PDB entry 8WA3 | electron microscopy, 2.86 A resolution | chains R and A of the 5 polymer chains in the assembly

== Chain R ==
Protein: Gastric inhibitory polypeptide receptor, Fusion protein
Source organism: Homo sapiens
Reference sequence: P48546 (GIPR_HUMAN); residues 22-421 carry their UniProt numbers (400 of 558 residues fall inside the UniProt entry; the rest is not from it)
Chain sequence (573 residues; row label = number of the first residue in the row):
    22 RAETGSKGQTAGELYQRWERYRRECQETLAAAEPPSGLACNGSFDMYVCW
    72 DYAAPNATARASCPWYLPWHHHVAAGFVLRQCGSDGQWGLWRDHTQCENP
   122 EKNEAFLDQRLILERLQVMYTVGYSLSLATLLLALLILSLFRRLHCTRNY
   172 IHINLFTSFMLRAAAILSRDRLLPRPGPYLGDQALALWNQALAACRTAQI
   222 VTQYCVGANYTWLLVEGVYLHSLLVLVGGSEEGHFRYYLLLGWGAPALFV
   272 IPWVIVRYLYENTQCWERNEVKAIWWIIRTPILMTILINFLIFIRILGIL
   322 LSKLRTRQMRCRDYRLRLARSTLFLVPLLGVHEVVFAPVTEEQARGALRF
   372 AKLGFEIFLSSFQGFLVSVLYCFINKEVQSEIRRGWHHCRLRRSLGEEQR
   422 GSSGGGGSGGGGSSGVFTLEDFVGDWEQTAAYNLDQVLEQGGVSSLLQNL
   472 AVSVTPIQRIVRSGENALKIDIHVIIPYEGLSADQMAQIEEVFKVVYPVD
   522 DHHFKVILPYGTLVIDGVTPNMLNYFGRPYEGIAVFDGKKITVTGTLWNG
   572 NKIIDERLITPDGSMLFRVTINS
Unresolved in the structure: 22-127, 196-209, 416-594
Construct notes: engineered mutation Phe-345 (Thr in P48546); linker (422-436)
Curated features (UniProtKB/Swiss-Prot):
  - glycosylation (N-linked (GlcNAc...) asparagine): Asn-62, Asn-77
Cystine bridges: Cys-216/Cys-286
From the paper describing this entry:
  - conformationally variable residues (helix shift, side-chain flip): Leu-128, Trp-287, Arg-338, Thr-343, Val-356, Ala-368
  - contacts within the chain: Arg-190/Gln-220 (hydrogen bond), Gln-224/Trp-274 (hydrophobic contact), Leu-194/Trp-287 (hydrophobic contact), Trp-287/Val-360 (hydrophobic contact), Arg-300/Val-355 (hydrophobic contact), Arg-300/Val-356 (hydrophobic contact)

== Chain A ==
Protein: Guanine nucleotide-binding protein G(s) subunit alpha isoforms short
Source organism: Bos taurus
Reference sequence: P04896 (GNAS2_BOVIN); residues 1-394 here = UniProt positions 1-394
Chain sequence (394 residues; each row starts with the number of its first residue):
     1 MGCLGNSKTEDQRNEEKAQREANKKIEKQLQKDKQVYRATHRLLLLGAGE
    51 SGKNTIVKQMRILHVNGFNGEGGEEDPQAARSNSDGEKATKVQDIKNNLK
   101 EAIETIVAAMSNLVPPVELANPENQFRVDYILSVMNVPDFDFPPEFYEHA
   151 KALWEDEGVRACYERSNEYQLIDCAQYFLDKIDVIKQDDYVPSDQDLLRC
   201 RVLTSGIFETKFQVDKVNFHMFDVGAQRDERRKWIQCFNDVTAIIFVVAS
   251 SSYNMVIREDNQTNRLQAALKLFDSIWNNKWLRDTSVILFLNKQDLLAEK
   301 VLAGKSKIEDYFPEFARYTTPEDATPEPGEDPRVTRAKYFIRDEFLRIST
   351 ASGDGRHYCYPHFTCSVDTENIRRVFNDCRDIIQRMHLRQYELL
Unresolved in the structure: 1-8, 61-204, 252-261
Construct notes: engineered mutation Asn-54 (Ser in P04896), Ala-226 (Gly in P04896), Ala-268 (Glu in P04896), Lys-271 (Asn in P04896), Asp-274 (Lys in P04896), Lys-280 (Arg in P04896), Asp-284 (Thr in P04896), Thr-285 (Ile in P04896), Ser-366 (Ala in P04896)
Curated features (UniProtKB/Swiss-Prot):
  - region: Arg-42 to Lys-53, Thr-55 (G1 motif), Asp-196 to Thr-204 (G2 motif), Phe-219 to Gly-225, Gln-227, Arg-228 (G3 motif), Ile-288 to Asp-295 (G4 motif), Thr-364, Cys-365, Val-367 to Thr-369 (G5 motif)
  - binding site (GTP): Gly-47 to Lys-53, Thr-55, Leu-197 to Thr-204, Asp-223 to Gly-225, Gln-227, Asn-292 to Asp-295
  - binding site (Mg(2+)): Thr-204
  - modified residue: Ser-352 (Phosphoserine)
  - lipidation: Gly-2 (N-palmitoyl glycine), Cys-3 (S-palmitoyl cysteine)
  - cross-link: Lys-300 (Glycyl lysine isopeptide (Lys-Gly) (interchain with G-Cter in ubiquitin))

== Chain R / chain A interface ==
Residue-residue contacts - 28 pairs, chain R then chain A:
  Arg-169(R) with Gln-390(A), hydrogen bond (side chain-backbone); Tyr-391(A)
  Tyr-240(R) with Tyr-391(A)
  Leu-241(R) with Tyr-391(A), hydrophobic
  Leu-244(R) with His-387(A), hydrogen bond (backbone-side chain)
  Leu-245(R) with Gln-384(A), hydrogen bond (backbone-side chain); His-387(A); Leu-388(A), hydrophobic
  Leu-247(R) with Arg-380(A), hydrogen bond (backbone-side chain)
  Val-248(R) with Arg-380(A)
  Gly-249(R) with Val-217(A)
  Ser-251(R) with Arg-38(A)
  Ile-317(R) with Leu-393(A), hydrophobic
  Leu-321(R) with Leu-393(A); Leu-394(A), hydrophobic
  Lys-324(R) with Asp-381(A), salt bridge; Gln-384(A), hydrogen bond; Arg-385(A), hydrogen bond (backbone-side chain)
  Arg-328(R) with Tyr-358(A); Arg-385(A)
  Leu-337(R) with Leu-393(A); Leu-394(A), hydrophobic
  Arg-341(R) with Glu-392(A); Leu-393(A)
  Phe-345(R) with Leu-393(A), hydrophobic
  Leu-391(R) with Glu-392(A)
  Ile-395(R) with Glu-392(A)
  Asn-396(R) with Glu-392(A)
Interface residues without a listed pair, chain R (27 interface residues in all): Val-246, Gly-250, Glu-253, Ile-320, Leu-325, Thr-327, Asp-334, Lys-397
Interface residues without a listed pair, chain A (18 interface residues in all): Gln-35, Ala-39, Thr-350, Phe-376

== In short ==
27 residues of chain R and 18 residues of chain A are in contact; the contacts include 6 hydrogen bonds and 1
salt bridge. Polar contacts include Lys-324(R)/Asp-381(A), Arg-169(R)/Gln-390(A) and Leu-244(R)/His-387(A).
From the paper: conformational variability at Leu-128(R), Trp-287(R) and Arg-338(R) among others; contacts
within the chain involving Gln-220(R), Arg-190(R) and Trp-274(R) among others.
Here chain R is Gastric inhibitory polypeptide receptor, Fusion protein (Homo sapiens) and chain A is Guanine
nucleotide-binding protein G(s) subunit alpha isoforms short (Bos taurus). Entry 8WA3 (Cryo-EM structure of
peptide free and Gs-coupled GIPR) was determined by electron microscopy together with 8WG7 and 8WG8 from the
same study.
